Entry 9CCV (X-ray diffraction, 2.53 A resolution); this record covers chains A and B.

== Chain A ==
Molecule: Non-structural protein 1
Source organism: Human respiratory syncytial virus A
UniProtKB: E0WLW8 (E0WLW8_HRSV); residue numbers follow UniProt; this construct covers 1-139
Sequence (141 residues; row label = number of the first residue in the row; numbers below 1 keep their minus sign (Gly-1 is residue -1)):
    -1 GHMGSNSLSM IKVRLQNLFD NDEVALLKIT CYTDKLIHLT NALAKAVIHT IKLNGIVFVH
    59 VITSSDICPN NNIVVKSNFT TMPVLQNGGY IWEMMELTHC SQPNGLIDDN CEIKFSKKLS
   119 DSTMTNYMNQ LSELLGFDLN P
Disordered / not traced: -1 to 3, 136-139
Differences from the reference sequence: expression tag (-1 to 0)
Reported in the primary citation:
  - mutagenesis - N85A (KD = 41 +/- 8 nM): unchanged binding to Mediator of RNA polymerase II transcription subunit 25 (chain B)
  - mutagenesis - E110A (> 90% reduction), E110A/L132A/L133A (> 90% reduction), Y125A (> 90% reduction): decreased binding to chromatin
  - mutagenesis - E110A/L132A/L133A, Y125A/L132A/L133A: increased signaling

== Chain B ==
Molecule: Mediator of RNA polymerase II transcription subunit 25
Source organism: Homo sapiens
UniProtKB: Q71SY5 (MED25_HUMAN); numbering as in UniProt (aligned over 389-543)
Sequence (185 residues; row label = number of the first residue in the row):
   359 MGSSHHHHHH SSGLVPRGSH IENLYFQGHM LGGQQSVSNK LLAWSGVLEW QEKPKPASVD
   419 ANTKLTRSLP CQVYVNHGEN LKTEQWPQKL IMQLIPQQLL TTLGPLFRNS RMVQFHFTNK
   479 DLESLKGLYR IMGNGFAGCV HFPHTAPCEV RVLMLLYSSK KKIFMGLIPY DQSGFVNGIR
   539 QVITN
Disordered / not traced: 359-397, 413-422
Differences from the reference sequence: initiating methionine (359); expression tag (360-388)
Reported in the primary citation:
  - mutagenesis - I537A/R538A: decreased stability

== How chain A and chain B interact ==
Contacting residue pairs (50):
  His47(A) with Thr459(B)
  Ile49(A) with Gln455(B)
  Leu51(A) with Leu514(B), hydrophobic; Met523(B), hydrophobic
  Asn52(A) with Met470(B)
  Gly53(A) with Lys519(B)
  Ile54(A) with Lys519(B); Ile521(B), hydrophobic; Met523(B), hydrophobic
  Phe56(A) with Gln455(B); Tyr515(B)
  His58(A) with Gln455(B), hydrogen bond; Gln456(B), hydrogen bond
  Asn69(A) with Gly491(B), hydrogen bond (side chain-backbone); Asn492(B)
  Gln84(A) with Arg466(B), hydrogen bond
  Asn85(A) with Arg466(B), hydrogen bond (backbone-side chain)
  Gly86(A) with Gly462(B)
  Gly87(A) with Thr459(B); Gly462(B)
  Tyr88(A) with Thr459(B)
  Asp107(A) with Lys518(B)
  Cys109(A) with Lys518(B)
  Glu110(A) with Ser516(B), hydrogen bond; Ser517(B), hydrogen bond (side chain-backbone); Lys518(B)
  Lys112(A) with Gly491(B), hydrogen bond (side chain-backbone); Asn492(B); Ser517(B), hydrogen bond
  Ser114(A) with Gln456(B), hydrogen bond
  Lys115(A) with Gln456(B)
  Leu117(A) with Gln456(B); Leu457(B), hydrophobic
  Met122(A) with Val540(B); Ile541(B); Asn543(B)
  Tyr125(A) with Pro454(B); Phe494(B)
  Met126(A) with Ile541(B); Thr542(B); Asn543(B)
  Gln128(A) with Gln451(B)
  Leu129(A) with Ile541(B), hydrophobic
  Leu132(A) with Ile449(B), hydrophobic; Gln451(B); Cys497(B); His499(B), hydrogen bond (backbone-side chain)
  Leu133(A) with Cys497(B), hydrophobic
  Phe135(A) with Val534(B), hydrophobic; Ile541(B), hydrophobic
Also at the interface, not in a pair above, chain A (34 interface residues in all): Thr48, Ile60, Ser75, Ile89, Phe113
Also at the interface, not in a pair above, chain B (39 interface residues in all): Gln409, Lys411, Leu452, Ile453, Leu458, Thr460, Gly493, Val510, Leu525, Ile537, Arg538
Interface features reported in the paper:
  - pairs named by the authors: His58(A)-Gln456(B), Asn85(A)-Arg466(B), Glu110(A)-Lys518(B), Glu110(A)-Ser517(B)
  - interface residues, chain A: Lys112(A), Tyr125(A), Leu132(A), Leu133(A)
  - hot spots on chain A (mutagenesis) - E110A/Y125A, E110A/L132A/L133A, Y125A/L132A/L133A, L132A/L133A: abolished binding to Mediator of RNA polymerase II transcription subunit 25 (chain B)
  - interface residues, chain B: Gln451(B), Ser516(B), Lys519(B), Ile537(B), Ile541(B)
  - hot spots on chain B (mutagenesis) - I537A/R538A (KD = 82 +/- 10 nM), I541A/T542A (116 +/- 30 nM): decreased binding to Non-structural protein 1 (chain A)

== Summary ==
Chain A and chain B form an interface of 34 and 39 residues respectively, with 11 hydrogen bonds. Polar
contacts include His58(A)-Gln455(B), His58(A)-Gln456(B) and Asn69(A)-Gly491(B). The paper describes contacts
between His58(A) and Gln456(B), Asn85(A) and Arg466(B) and Glu110(A) and Lys518(B) among others. The paper
reports that E110A/Y125A, E110A/L132A/L133A and Y125A/L132A/L133A of chain A, among others, abolish binding to
Mediator of RNA polymerase II transcription subunit 25 (chain B); interface residues Lys112(A), Tyr125(A) and
Gln451(B) among others; 9 substitutions were tested in all.
Chain A is Non-structural protein 1 (Human respiratory syncytial virus A) and chain B is Mediator of RNA
polymerase II transcription subunit 25 (Homo sapiens); the structure, Crystal structure of human respiratory
syncytial virus NS1 bound to human MED25 ACID, was determined by X-ray diffraction.
